Entry 4C00 (X-ray diffraction, 2.25 A resolution); this record covers chain A.

== Chain A ==
Molecule: Translocation and assembly module tama
From: Escherichia coli
UniProt: P0ADE4 (TAMA_ECOLI); numbering as in UniProt (aligned over 22-577)
Amino-acid sequence (559 residues; row label = number of the first residue in the row):
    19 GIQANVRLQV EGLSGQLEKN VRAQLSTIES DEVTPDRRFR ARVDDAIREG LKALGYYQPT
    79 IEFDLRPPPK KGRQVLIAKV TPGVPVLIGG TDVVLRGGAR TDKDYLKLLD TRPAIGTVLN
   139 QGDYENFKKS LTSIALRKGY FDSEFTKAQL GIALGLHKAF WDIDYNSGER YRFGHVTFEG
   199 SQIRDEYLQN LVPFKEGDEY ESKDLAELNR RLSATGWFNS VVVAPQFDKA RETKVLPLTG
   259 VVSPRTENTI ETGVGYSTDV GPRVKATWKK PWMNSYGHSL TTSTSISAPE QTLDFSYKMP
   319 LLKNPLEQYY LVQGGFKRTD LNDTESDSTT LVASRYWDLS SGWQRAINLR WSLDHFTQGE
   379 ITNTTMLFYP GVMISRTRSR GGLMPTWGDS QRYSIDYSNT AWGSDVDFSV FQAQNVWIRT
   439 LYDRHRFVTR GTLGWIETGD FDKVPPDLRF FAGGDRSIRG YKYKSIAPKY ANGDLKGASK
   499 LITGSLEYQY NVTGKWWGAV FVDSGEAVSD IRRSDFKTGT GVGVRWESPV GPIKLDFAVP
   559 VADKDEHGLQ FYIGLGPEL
Disordered / not traced: 19-24, 84-92
Sequence notes: expression tag (19-21)
Ligand contacts:
  - 1,2-dimyristoyl-rac-glycero-3-phosphocholine (MC3), molecule 1: R202, Y294, H296, M317, Y328
  - 1,2-dimyristoyl-rac-glycero-3-phosphocholine (MC3), molecule 2: E269, T270, G271, V272, G273, Y274, P280, V548, I571, L573
  - 1,2-dimyristoyl-rac-glycero-3-phosphocholine (MC3), molecule 3: P280, V282, A284, T285, W286, T300, S301, T302, I304, S305, A306, Q309, L311, D338
  - 1,2-dimyristoyl-rac-glycero-3-phosphocholine (MC3), molecule 4: M291, N292, S293, Y294, H296, L298, F313, Y315, M317, V330, Q331, G332, F334
  - 1,2-dimyristoyl-rac-glycero-3-phosphocholine (MC3), molecule 5: T302, I304, Q309, T310, L311, F334, K335, R336, D345, T347
  - 1,2-dimyristoyl-rac-glycero-3-phosphocholine (MC3), molecule 6: L319, Y328, R353
  - 1,2-dimyristoyl-rac-glycero-3-phosphocholine (MC3), molecule 7: E325, Q326, R353, W355, L357, R363, A364, I365, V390, I392
  - 1,2-dimyristoyl-rac-glycero-3-phosphocholine (MC3), molecule 8: R353, W355, I365
  - 1,2-dimyristoyl-rac-glycero-3-phosphocholine (MC3), molecule 9: L357, S359, W361, R363
  - 1,2-dimyristoyl-rac-glycero-3-phosphocholine (MC3), molecule 10: W369, M384, F386, W420, G421
  - 1,2-dimyristoyl-rac-glycero-3-phosphocholine (MC3), molecule 11: R394, Q409, Y411, N433, W435
  - 1,2-dimyristoyl-rac-glycero-3-phosphocholine (MC3), molecule 12: R396, W405, W435, R437, L439, F445, T447, L504
  - 1,2-dimyristoyl-rac-glycero-3-phosphocholine (MC3), molecule 13: Y411, A431, Q432, N433, T447, R448, G449, T450, L451, I500, T501, G502, S503, L504, V520, S522, F534, T536
  - 1,2-dimyristoyl-rac-glycero-3-phosphocholine (MC3), molecule 14: Y440, H443, F445, Y506
  - 1,2-dimyristoyl-rac-glycero-3-phosphocholine (MC3), molecule 15: V510, W514, W515, G516, V540, G541, V542, L553, F555, L567
  - 1,2-dimyristoyl-rac-glycero-3-phosphocholine (MC3), molecule 16: K513, W514, W544

== Summary ==
Bound to chain A: 16 copies of 1,2-dimyristoyl-rac-glycero-3-phosphocholine.
Chain A is Translocation and assembly module tama (Escherichia coli); the structure, Crystal structure of TamA
from E. coli, was determined by X-ray diffraction together with 4BZA from the same study.
